PDB entry 5AO5 | X-ray diffraction, 2.48 A resolution | chain A

== Chain A ==
Name: C-type mannose receptor 2
From: Homo sapiens
Notes: fragment: domains 1-4, residues 35-511
Reference sequence: Q9UBG0 (MRC2_HUMAN); numbering as in UniProt (aligned over 35-511)
Chain sequence (482 residues; row label = number of the first residue in the row):
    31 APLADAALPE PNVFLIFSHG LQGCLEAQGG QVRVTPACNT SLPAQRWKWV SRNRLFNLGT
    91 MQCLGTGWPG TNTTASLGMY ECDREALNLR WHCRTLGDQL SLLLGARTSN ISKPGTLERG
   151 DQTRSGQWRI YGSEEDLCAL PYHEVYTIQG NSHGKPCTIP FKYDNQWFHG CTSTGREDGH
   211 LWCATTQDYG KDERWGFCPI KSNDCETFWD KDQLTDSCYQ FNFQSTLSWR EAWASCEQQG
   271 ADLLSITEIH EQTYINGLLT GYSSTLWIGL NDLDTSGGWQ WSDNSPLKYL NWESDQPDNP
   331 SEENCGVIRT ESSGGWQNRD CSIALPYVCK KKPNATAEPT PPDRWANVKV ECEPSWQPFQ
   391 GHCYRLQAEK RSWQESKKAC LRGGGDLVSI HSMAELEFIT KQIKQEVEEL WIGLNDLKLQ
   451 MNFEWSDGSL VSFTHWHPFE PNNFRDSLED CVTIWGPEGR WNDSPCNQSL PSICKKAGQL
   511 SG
Unresolved in the structure: 31-39, 102-104, 137-155, 364-378, 512
Cystine bridges: Cys54-Cys68, Cys93-Cys112, Cys123-Cys168, Cys187-Cys213, Cys201-Cys228, Cys235-Cys248, Cys266-Cys359, Cys335-Cys351, Cys382-Cys393, Cys410-Cys504, Cys481-Cys496
Differences from the reference sequence: expression tag (31-34, 512)
Ion coordination: Na+ site 1: Gln326, Asp328, Glu333, Asn348; Na+ site 2: Glu470, Asn472, Asp493
Curated features (UniProtKB/Swiss-Prot):
  - glycosylation (N-linked (GlcNAc...) asparagine): Asn69 (complex), Asn140, Asn364
  - mutagenesis: Asn472 (N472D: Reduced sugar-binding activity)
Reported in the primary citation:
  - post-translational modification sites: Asn69, Asn497
  - Na+ coordination: Gln326, Asp328, Glu333, Asn348, Glu470, Asn472, Asp493
  - contacts within the chain: Arg206-Asp208 (salt bridge)
  - mutagenesis - Q179N/N181T, Y193A, R206A/D208A, Y219A: abolished binding to gelatin
  - mutagenesis - Q179A, F253A, L288A, Y292A: unchanged binding to gelatin
  - specificity-determining residues: Ser155 (proposed by the authors, not directly observed)
  - binding site for sulfate ion: Tyr193, Arg206, Tyr219

== Overview ==
Gln326, Asp328, Glu333 and Asn348 form the Na+ site 1. Curated annotation (UniProt) lists one mutagenesis
site. The paper reports a binding site for sulfate ion at Tyr193, Arg206 and Tyr219; Q179N/N181T, Y193A and
R206A/D208A, among others, abolish binding to gelatin; 8 substitutions were tested in all.
Chain A is C-type mannose receptor 2 (Homo sapiens); the structure, Endo180 D1-4, monoclinic form, was
determined by X-ray diffraction (same publication as 5AO6).
